PDB entry 8YFQ | electron microscopy, 3.30 A resolution | chains B and C of the 17 polymer chains in the assembly

# Chain B
Molecule: DNA-directed RNA polymerase subunit beta
Source organism: Komagataella phaffii
Notes: EC 2.7.7.6
Reference sequence: C4QZQ7 (C4QZQ7_KOMPG); numbering as in UniProt (aligned over 1-1227)
Sequence (1227 residues; numbered 1 to 1227; the number before each row is that of its first residue):
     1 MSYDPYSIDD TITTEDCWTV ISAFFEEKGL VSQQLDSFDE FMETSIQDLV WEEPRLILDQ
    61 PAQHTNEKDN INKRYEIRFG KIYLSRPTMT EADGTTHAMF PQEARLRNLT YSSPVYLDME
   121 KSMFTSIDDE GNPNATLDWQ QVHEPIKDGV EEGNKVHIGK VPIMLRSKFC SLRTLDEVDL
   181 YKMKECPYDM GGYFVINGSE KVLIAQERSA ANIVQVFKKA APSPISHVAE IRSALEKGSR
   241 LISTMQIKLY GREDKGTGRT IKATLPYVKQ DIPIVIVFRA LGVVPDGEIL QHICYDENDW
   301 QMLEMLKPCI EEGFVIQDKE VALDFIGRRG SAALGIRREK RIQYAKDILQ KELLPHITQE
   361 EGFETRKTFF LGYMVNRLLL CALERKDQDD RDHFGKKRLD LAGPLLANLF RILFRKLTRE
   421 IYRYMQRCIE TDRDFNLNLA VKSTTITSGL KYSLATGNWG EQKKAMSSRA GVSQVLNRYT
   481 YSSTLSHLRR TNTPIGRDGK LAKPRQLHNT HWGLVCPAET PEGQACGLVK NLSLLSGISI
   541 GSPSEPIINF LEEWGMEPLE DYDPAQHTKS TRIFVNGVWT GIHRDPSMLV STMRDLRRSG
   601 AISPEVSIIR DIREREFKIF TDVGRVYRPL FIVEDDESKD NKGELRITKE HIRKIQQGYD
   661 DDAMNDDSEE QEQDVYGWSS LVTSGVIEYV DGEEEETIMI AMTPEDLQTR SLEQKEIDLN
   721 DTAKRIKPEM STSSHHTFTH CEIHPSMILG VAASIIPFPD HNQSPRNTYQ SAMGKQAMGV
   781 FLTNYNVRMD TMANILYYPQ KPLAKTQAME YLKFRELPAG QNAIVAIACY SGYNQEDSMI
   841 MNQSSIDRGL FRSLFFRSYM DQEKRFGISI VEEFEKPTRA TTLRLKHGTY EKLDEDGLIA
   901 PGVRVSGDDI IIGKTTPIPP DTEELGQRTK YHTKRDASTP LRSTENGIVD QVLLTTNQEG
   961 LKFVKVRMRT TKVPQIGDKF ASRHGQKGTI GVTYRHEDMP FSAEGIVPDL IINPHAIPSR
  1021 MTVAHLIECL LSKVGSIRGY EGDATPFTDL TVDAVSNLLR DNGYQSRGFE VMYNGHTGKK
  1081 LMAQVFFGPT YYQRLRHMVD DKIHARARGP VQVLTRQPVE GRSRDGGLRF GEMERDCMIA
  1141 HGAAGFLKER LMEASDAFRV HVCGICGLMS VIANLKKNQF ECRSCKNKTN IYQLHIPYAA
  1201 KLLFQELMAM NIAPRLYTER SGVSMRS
Not modelled in the structure: 1-8, 59-70, 129-152, 497-500, 663-671, 712-718, 920-931, 1223-1227
Ion coordination: Zn2+: C1163, C1166, C1182, C1185

# Chain C
Molecule: RNA polymerase II third largest subunit B44, part of central core
Source organism: Komagataella phaffii
Reference sequence: C4R7L2 (C4R7L2_KOMPG); numbering as in UniProt (aligned over 1-304)
Sequence (304 residues; numbered 1 to 304; the number before each row is that of its first residue):
     1 MSKEPKVNII NAQDDEVELM LSDVNLSLAN SLRRTMLAEV PTLAIDLVEI KMNTSVLADE
    61 FISHRLGLIP LVSEDVEEMK YSRDCTCEDY CDECSVVLEL SARHEGEEGT TDVYSSSLIK
   121 VSGPGNLNVG EPVRRDDYDQ GILLCKLRNH QELNIRCIAK KGIAKEHAKW SPCSAIAFEY
   181 DPHNKLKHTD FWFEVDAKKE WPDSKYATWE EPPKPGEVFD YKAKPNRFYM TVETTGSLKA
   241 NQVFSRGIKT LQEKLANVLF ELENSRPANT TAYGGATAYG GQTVYGRETS YGGNTNYGDY
   301 NAPY
Not modelled in the structure: 1-3, 267-304
Ion coordination: Zn2+: C85, C87, C91, C94

# Chain B / chain C interface
Pairs across the interface - 69 pairs, chain B then chain C:
  Y797(B) - E60(C)
  Y797(B) - F61(C)  hydrophobic
  Y798(B) - F61(C)  hydrophobic
  Y798(B) - R65(C)  hydrogen bond
  S844(B) - A168(C)
  D847(B) - H64(C)  hydrogen bond (backbone-side chain)
  D847(B) - H167(C)  salt bridge
  D847(B) - A168(C)  hydrogen bond (side chain-backbone)
  R848(B) - H64(C)
  R848(B) - L68(C)
  G849(B) - H64(C)
  R852(B) - H64(C)
  I948(B) - E60(C)
  R969(B) - A58(C)
  R969(B) - E60(C)  salt bridge
  T971(B) - E60(C)  hydrogen bond
  R995(B) - K165(C)
  H996(B) - L37(C)
  H996(B) - S174(C)
  E997(B) - R33(C)
  E997(B) - R34(C)  hydrogen bond (backbone-side chain)
  E997(B) - A38(C)
  D998(B) - R34(C)  salt bridge
  F1001(B) - R33(C)
  F1001(B) - F178(C)  hydrophobic
  A1003(B) - A177(C)
  A1003(B) - F178(C)
  E1004(B) - A177(C)
  G1005(B) - A175(C)
  G1005(B) - I176(C)
  G1063(B) - P202(C)
  Y1064(B) - P202(C)
  Q1065(B) - E200(C)
  Q1065(B) - W201(C)
  Q1065(B) - P202(C)
  R1067(B) - W192(C)
  R1067(B) - E194(C)  salt bridge
  F1069(B) - W192(C)  hydrophobic
  F1069(B) - W201(C)  hydrophobic
  V1071(B) - F191(C)  hydrophobic
  Y1073(B) - F178(C)
  Y1073(B) - E179(C)
  Y1073(B) - Y180(C)  hydrophobic
  G1075(B) - N30(C)
  G1075(B) - R33(C)  hydrogen bond (backbone-side chain)
  G1075(B) - R34(C)  hydrogen bond (backbone-side chain)
  H1076(B) - N30(C)  hydrogen bond (backbone-side chain)
  H1076(B) - R34(C)
  T1077(B) - L26(C)
  T1077(B) - N30(C)
  G1078(B) - L26(C)
  G1078(B) - N30(C)  hydrogen bond (backbone-side chain)
  G1078(B) - F178(C)
  G1078(B) - Y180(C)
  K1079(B) - L26(C)
  K1079(B) - Y180(C)
  K1079(B) - H188(C)
  K1080(B) - Y180(C)  hydrogen bond (backbone-side chain)
  K1080(B) - D181(C)  hydrogen bond (side chain-backbone)
  K1080(B) - H188(C)
  L1081(B) - T189(C)  hydrogen bond (backbone-side chain)
  M1082(B) - H188(C)
  M1082(B) - T189(C)  hydrogen bond (backbone-side chain)
  M1082(B) - D190(C)  hydrogen bond (backbone-backbone)
  Q1084(B) - T189(C)  hydrogen bond
  Q1084(B) - D190(C)  hydrogen bond (side chain-backbone)
  Q1084(B) - F191(C)
  Q1084(B) - W192(C)  hydrogen bond (side chain-backbone)
  Q1084(B) - W201(C)
Interface residues without a listed pair, chain B (39 interface residues in all): L854, T970, S1002, E1070, N1074
Interface residues without a listed pair, chain C (35 interface residues in all): D59, N184, K187

# Summary
The interface between chain B and chain C involves 39 residues on one side and 35 on the other, with 17
hydrogen bonds and 4 salt bridges. Polar pairs include D847(B)-H167(C), R969(B)-E60(C) and D998(B)-R34(C). The
Zn2+ site is built by C1163(B), C1166(B), C1182(B) and C1185(B).
Here chain B is DNA-directed RNA polymerase subunit beta and chain C is RNA polymerase II third largest
subunit B44, part of central core, both from Komagataella phaffii. Entry 8YFQ (Cryo EM structure of
Komagataella phaffii RNAPII-Rat1-Rai1 pre-termination complex) was determined by electron microscopy,
deposited together with 8YF5, 8YFE and 8YFR.
